PDB entry 6RJA | electron microscopy, 3.00 A resolution | chains A and B of the 8 polymer chains in the assembly

[Chain A (and B)]
Molecule: AcrIIA6
Organism: Streptococcus phage D1811
Notes: chain B of this document is another copy of the same molecule, construct and numbering; everything in this record applies to it too
UniProtKB: A0A2U7VKE8 (A0A2U7VKE8_9CAUD); residue numbers follow UniProt; this construct covers 1-183
Sequence (183 residues; row label = number of the first residue in the row):
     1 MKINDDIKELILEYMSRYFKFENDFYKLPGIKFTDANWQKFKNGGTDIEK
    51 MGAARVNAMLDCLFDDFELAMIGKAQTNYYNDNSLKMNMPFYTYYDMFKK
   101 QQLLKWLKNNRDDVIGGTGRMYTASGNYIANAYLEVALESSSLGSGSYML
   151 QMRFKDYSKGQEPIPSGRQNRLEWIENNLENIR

[Chain A / chain B interface]
Residue-residue contacts (35):
  M1(A) with N57(B); D61(B), hydrogen bond (backbone-side chain)
  I3(A) with N57(B)
  E49(A) with A53(B); A54(B)
  M51(A) with M51(B); G52(B); A53(B), hydrogen bond (backbone-backbone)
  G52(A) with M51(B); A53(B)
  A53(A) with E49(B); M51(B), hydrogen bond (backbone-backbone); G52(B); A53(B), hydrophobic; V56(B), hydrophobic
  A54(A) with E49(B)
  V56(A) with A53(B), hydrophobic
  N57(A) with M1(B); I3(B); N57(B)
  D61(A) with M1(B), hydrogen bond (side chain-backbone)
  D66(A) with A70(B); K74(B)
  A70(A) with D66(B)
  M71(A) with M149(B), hydrophobic
  K74(A) with D66(B); L143(B); Y148(B), hydrogen bond (side chain-backbone)
  F98(A) with L143(B), hydrophobic
  Q102(A) with M149(B)
  L143(A) with K74(B); F98(B), hydrophobic
  Y148(A) with K74(B), hydrogen bond (backbone-side chain)
  M149(A) with M71(B), hydrophobic; K74(B)
Other interface residues (no listed pair), chain A (26 interface residues in all): K2, I48, F67, G73, K105, S142, L150
Other interface residues (no listed pair), chain B (26 interface residues in all): K2, I48, F67, G73, Q102, K105, S142, L150

[In short]
The chain A/chain B interface involves 26 residues from each chain, with 6 hydrogen bonds. Among the polar
pairs are M1(A)-D61(B), K74(A)-Y148(B) and M51(A)-A53(B).
Both chains are AcrIIA6 (Streptococcus phage D1811). Entry 6RJA (Cryo-EM structure of
St1Cas9-sgRNA-tDNA20-AcrIIA6 dimeric assembly) was determined by electron microscopy together with 6RJ9, 6RJD
and 6RJG from the same study.
